PDB entry 7QIQ | X-ray diffraction, 1.85 A resolution | chains C and D of the 8 polymer chains in the assembly

Chain C:
Protein: Chymotrypsin A chain C
From: Bos taurus
UniProtKB: P00766 (CTRA_BOVIN); residue numbers follow UniProt; this construct covers 149-245
Chain sequence (97 residues; numbered 149 to 245; the number before each row is that of its first residue):
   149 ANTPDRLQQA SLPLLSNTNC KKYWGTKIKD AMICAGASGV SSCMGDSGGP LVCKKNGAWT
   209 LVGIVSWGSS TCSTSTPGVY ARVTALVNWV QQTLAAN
Disulfides: Cys168-Cys182, Cys191-Cys220
Swiss-Prot annotation at these positions:
  - active site: Ser195 (Charge relay system)
Reported in the primary citation:
  - specificity-determining residues: Ser189, Gly216, Gly226 (citing earlier work)

Chain D:
Protein: Pancreatic trypsin inhibitor
UniProtKB: P00974 (BPT1_BOVIN); residues 1-58 here correspond to UniProt positions 36-93 (UniProt number = residue number + 35)
Chain sequence (58 residues; numbered 1 to 58; the number before each row is that of its first residue):
     1 RPDFCLEPPY TGPCAARIIR YFYNAKAGLC QTFVYGGCRA KRNNFKSAED CMRTCGGA
Disulfides: Cys5-Cys55, Cys14-Cys38, Cys30-Cys51
Modified positions: Ala15 (alpha-aminobutyric acid; ABA)
Sequence notes: engineered mutation Ala15 (Lys50 in P00974)

Interface between chain C and chain D:
Contacting residue pairs (22; chain C residue first):
  Ala149(C) - Arg17(D)  hydrogen bond (backbone-side chain)
  Asn150(C) - Arg17(D)  hydrogen bond
  Thr151(C) - Arg17(D)  hydrogen bond
  Cys191(C) - Ala15(D)
  Met192(C) - Cys14(D)
  Met192(C) - Ala15(D)
  Met192(C) - Ala16(D)
  Met192(C) - Val34(D)  hydrophobic
  Met192(C) - Tyr35(D)
  Met192(C) - Gly36(D)
  Gly193(C) - Ala15(D)  hydrogen bond (backbone-backbone)
  Gly193(C) - Ala16(D)
  Gly193(C) - Arg17(D)
  Asp194(C) - Ala15(D)  hydrogen bond (backbone-backbone)
  Ser195(C) - Ala15(D)  hydrogen bond (side chain-backbone)
  Ser195(C) - Ala16(D)  hydrogen bond (side chain-backbone)
  Ser214(C) - Cys14(D)
  Ser214(C) - Ala15(D)  hydrogen bond (backbone-backbone)
  Trp215(C) - Pro13(D)
  Trp215(C) - Cys14(D)  hydrophobic
  Gly216(C) - Pro13(D)  hydrogen bond (backbone-backbone)
  Ser218(C) - Pro13(D)
Interface residues without a listed pair, chain C (14 interface residues in all): Ser190, Val213
Interface residues without a listed pair, chain D (10 interface residues in all): Thr11, Gly12

Overview:
14 residues of chain C face 10 of chain D across their interface, with 9 hydrogen bonds. Among the polar pairs
are Ala149(C)-Arg17(D), Asn150(C)-Arg17(D) and Thr151(C)-Arg17(D). Curated annotation (UniProt) lists
active-site residue Ser195(C) on chain C. From the paper: specificity determinants Ser189(C), Gly216(C) and
Gly226(C).
Here chain C is Chymotrypsin A chain C (Bos taurus) and chain D is Pancreatic trypsin inhibitor. Entry 7QIQ
(CRYSTAL STRUCTURE OF THE P1 aminobutanoic acid (ABU) BPTI MUTANT- BOVINE CHYMOTRYPSIN COMPLEX) was determined
by X-ray diffraction, deposited together with 7QIS and 7QIT.
